3PNT - chains A and B; structure by X-ray diffraction, 2.80 A resolution.

[Chain A]
Molecule: NAD+-glycohydrolase
Source organism: Streptococcus pyogenes
Notes: EC 3.2.2.5
Reference sequence: D7S065 (D7S065_STRPY); residue numbers follow UniProt; this construct covers 191-451
Amino-acid sequence (268 residues; numbered 184 to 451; the number before each row is that of its first residue):
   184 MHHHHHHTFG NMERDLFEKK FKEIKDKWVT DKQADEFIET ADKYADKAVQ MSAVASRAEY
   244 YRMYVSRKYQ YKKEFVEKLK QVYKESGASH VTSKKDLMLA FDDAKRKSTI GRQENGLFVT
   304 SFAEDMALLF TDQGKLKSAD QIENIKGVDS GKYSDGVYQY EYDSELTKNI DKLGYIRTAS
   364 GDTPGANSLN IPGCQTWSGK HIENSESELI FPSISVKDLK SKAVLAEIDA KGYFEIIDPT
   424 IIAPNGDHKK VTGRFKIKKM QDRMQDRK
Not modelled in the structure: 184-195, 446-451
Construct notes: expression tag (184-190)
Modified / non-standard residues: Mse-184, Mse-195, Mse-447 (selenomethionine); Mse-234, Mse-246, Mse-281, Mse-309, Mse-443 (selenomethionine; parent Met)
From the paper describing this entry:
  - catalytic residues: Glu-391 (citing earlier work)
  - catalytic residues: Glu-389

[Chain B]
Molecule: Immunity factor for SPN
Source organism: Streptococcus pyogenes
Reference sequence: Q2VJ58 (Q2VJ58_STRPY); numbering as in UniProt (aligned over 1-161)
Amino-acid sequence (161 residues; numbered 1 to 161; the number before each row is that of its first residue):
     1 MYKVPKGLEH YQKMFQKEVT VNDLKKYLIG SDKEYRITRR DSYMGDISDP EVILEYGVYP
    61 AFIKGYTQLK ANIEEALLEM SNSGQALDIY QAVQTLNAEN MLLNYYESLP FYLNRQSILA
   121 NITKALKDAH IREAMAHYKL GEFAHYQDTM LDMVERTIET F
Modified / non-standard residues: Mse-1, Mse-14, Mse-44, Mse-80, Mse-101, Mse-135, Mse-150, Mse-153 (selenomethionine; parent Met)
From the paper describing this entry:
  - contacts within the chain: Pro-5/Gln-12 (hydrogen bond), Gly-7/Gln-12, Lys-26/Asp-32 (hydrogen bond), Ser-31/Arg-36 (backbone contact), Arg-39/Ser-42 (hydrogen bond), Ser-42/Asp-49 (hydrogen bond), Gly-45/Glu-142 (hydrogen bond), Asp-46/Glu-142 (hydrogen bond), Tyr-35/Ser-48 (hydrogen bond), Ile-37/Ser-48 (hydrogen bond)
  - conformationally variable residues (loop rearrangement): His-137 to Mse-150, Leu-151, Val-154, Ile-158

[Chain A / chain B interface]
Residue-residue contacts (60):
  Lys-205(A) / Lys-33(B)
  Glu-206(A) / Lys-33(B)  hydrogen bond (backbone-side chain)
  Lys-208(A) / Lys-33(B)  hydrogen bond (backbone-side chain)
  Lys-210(A) / His-10(B)  hydrogen bond (backbone-side chain)
  Lys-210(A) / Tyr-11(B)
  Lys-210(A) / Lys-33(B)
  Lys-210(A) / Glu-34(B)
  Lys-210(A) / Arg-36(B)
  Trp-211(A) / Leu-8(B)
  Trp-211(A) / His-10(B)
  Trp-211(A) / Tyr-11(B)  hydrogen bond (backbone-side chain)
  Trp-211(A) / Thr-38(B)
  Trp-211(A) / Arg-39(B)
  Trp-211(A) / Arg-40(B)
  Thr-213(A) / His-10(B)
  Lys-278(A) / Glu-51(B)  salt bridge
  Lys-278(A) / Glu-55(B)  salt bridge
  Lys-278(A) / Tyr-105(B)
  Asp-279(A) / Arg-39(B)  salt bridge
  Asp-279(A) / Asp-41(B)
  Mse-281(A) / Asn-104(B)
  Leu-282(A) / Arg-39(B)
  Leu-282(A) / Glu-51(B)
  Leu-282(A) / Mse-101(B)  hydrophobic
  Asp-285(A) / Mse-101(B)
  Asp-285(A) / Asn-104(B)  hydrogen bond
  Asp-286(A) / Asn-97(B)  hydrogen bond
  Asp-286(A) / Mse-101(B)
  Ala-287(A) / Arg-156(B)  hydrogen bond (backbone-side chain)
  Ala-287(A) / Thr-157(B)
  Lys-288(A) / Tyr-90(B)
  Lys-288(A) / Gln-94(B)  hydrogen bond
  Lys-288(A) / Asp-148(B)
  Lys-288(A) / Mse-153(B)
  Lys-288(A) / Arg-156(B)
  Arg-289(A) / Tyr-43(B)
  Lys-290(A) / Asp-148(B)
  Lys-290(A) / Arg-156(B)
  Arg-295(A) / Ser-42(B)  hydrogen bond (side chain-backbone)
  Arg-295(A) / Tyr-43(B)  hydrogen bond (side chain-backbone)
  Arg-295(A) / Tyr-146(B)
  Gln-296(A) / Tyr-43(B)
  Gln-296(A) / Asp-148(B)  hydrogen bond
  Glu-297(A) / His-145(B)
  Glu-297(A) / Tyr-146(B)
  Glu-297(A) / Gln-147(B)  hydrogen bond (side chain-backbone)
  Asn-298(A) / His-145(B)  hydrogen bond (side chain-backbone)
  Asn-298(A) / Tyr-146(B)
  Gly-330(A) / Arg-40(B)  hydrogen bond (backbone-side chain)
  Asp-332(A) / Gly-7(B)
  Ser-333(A) / Lys-6(B)
  Lys-335(A) / Arg-39(B)
  Lys-335(A) / Asp-41(B)  salt bridge
  Asp-338(A) / Tyr-105(B)  hydrogen bond
  Asp-365(A) / His-145(B)  salt bridge
  Pro-367(A) / His-145(B)
  Pro-367(A) / Tyr-146(B)
  Asn-370(A) / Arg-40(B)  hydrogen bond (side chain-backbone)
  Trp-380(A) / Arg-40(B)  hydrogen bond (backbone-side chain)
  Asn-428(A) / Gln-147(B)  hydrogen bond (backbone-side chain)
Interface residues without a listed pair, chain A (40 interface residues in all): Ile-207, Asp-209, Gln-216, Lys-277, Gly-294, Lys-329, Gly-368, Leu-372, Pro-427, Gly-429
Interface residues without a listed pair, chain B (36 interface residues in all): Mse-44, Gly-45, Tyr-56, Leu-102, Tyr-106, Glu-142, Thr-160
The authors on this interface:
  - pairs named by the authors: Glu-206(A)/Lys-33(B) (backbone contact), Lys-208(A)/Lys-33(B) (backbone contact), Asp-209(A)/Thr-38(B) (water-mediated contact), Trp-211(A)/Thr-38(B) (water-mediated contact), Asp-279(A)/Arg-39(B) (salt bridge), Asp-286(A)/Thr-157(B) (water-mediated contact), Ala-287(A)/Arg-156(B) (backbone contact), Arg-295(A)/Ser-42(B) (hydrogen bond), Arg-295(A)/Tyr-43(B) (hydrogen bond), Gln-296(A)/Asp-148(B), Glu-297(A)/Asp-148(B) (water-mediated contact), Gly-330(A)/Arg-40(B) (backbone contact), Lys-335(A)/Asp-41(B) (salt bridge), Gly-368(A)/Gly-45(B) (water-mediated contact), Ala-369(A)/Gly-45(B) (water-mediated contact), Trp-380(A)/Arg-40(B) (backbone contact), Glu-142(B)/Ala-369(A) (water-mediated contact), Glu-142(B)/Gly-368(A) (water-mediated contact)
  - interface residues, chain A: Asp-285(A), Thr-361(A)
  - interface residues, chain B: Ile-29(B), Arg-39(B), Mse-44(B), His-137(B)

[Overview]
40 residues of chain A and 36 residues of chain B are in contact, with 18 hydrogen bonds and 5 salt bridges.
Polar contacts include Lys-278(A)/Glu-51(B), Lys-278(A)/Glu-55(B) and Asp-279(A)/Arg-39(B). The authors report
backbone contacts between Glu-206(A) and Lys-33(B), Lys-208(A) and Lys-33(B) and Ala-287(A) and Arg-156(B)
among others; water-mediated contacts between Asp-209(A) and Thr-38(B), Trp-211(A) and Thr-38(B) and
Asp-286(A) and Thr-157(B) among others; salt bridges between Asp-279(A) and Arg-39(B) and Lys-335(A) and
Asp-41(B). From the paper: catalytic residues Glu-391(A) and Glu-389(A); interface residues Asp-285(A),
Thr-361(A) and Ile-29(B) among others.
Here chain A is NAD+-glycohydrolase and chain B is Immunity factor for SPN, both from Streptococcus pyogenes.
Entry 3PNT (Crystal Structure of the Streptococcus pyogenes NAD+ glycohydrolase SPN in complex with IFS, the
Immunity Factor ...) was determined by X-ray diffraction (same publication as 3QB2).
